Entry 6VD9 (X-ray diffraction, 1.75 A resolution); this record covers chains A and C.

Chain A (and C):
Protein: Metal cation efflux system protein CzcD
From: Cupriavidus metallidurans (strain ATCC 43123 / DSM 2839 / NBRC 102507 / CH34)
Notes: chain C of this document is another copy of the same molecule, construct and numbering; everything in this record applies to it too
UniProt: P13512 (CZCD_CUPMC); residues 213-287 here = UniProt positions 213-287
Chain sequence (75 residues; row label = number of the first residue in the row):
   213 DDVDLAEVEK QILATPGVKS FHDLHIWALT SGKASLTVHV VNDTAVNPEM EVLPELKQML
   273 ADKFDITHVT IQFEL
Not modelled in the structure: 213-214 (chain C: 213-214, 241-245)
Bound ions: Ni2+: His-234, His-251, Glu-286
Swiss-Prot annotation at these positions:
  - mutagenesis: His-237 (H237R: Lack of zinc resistance), His-251 (H251A: Decreases zinc resistance), His-280 (H280A: Lack of zinc resistance)

How chain A and chain C interact:
Pairs across the interface - 34 pairs, chain A then chain C:
  Trp-239(A) / Trp-239(C)  hydrophobic
  Thr-249(A) / Thr-249(C)
  Thr-249(A) / Thr-282(C)
  Val-250(A) / Thr-282(C)
  His-251(A) / Val-281(C)  hydrogen bond (side chain-backbone)
  His-251(A) / Thr-282(C)  hydrogen bond
  Asn-254(A) / Glu-261(C)  hydrogen bond
  Asn-259(A) / Asn-259(C)
  Pro-260(A) / Glu-261(C)
  Glu-261(A) / Asn-254(C)  hydrogen bond
  Glu-261(A) / Pro-260(C)
  Glu-261(A) / Phe-285(C)
  Glu-261(A) / Glu-286(C)  hydrogen bond (side chain-backbone)
  Leu-265(A) / Gln-284(C)
  Leu-265(A) / Phe-285(C)
  Lys-269(A) / Gln-284(C)
  Lys-269(A) / Glu-286(C)  salt bridge
  Val-281(A) / His-251(C)  hydrogen bond (backbone-side chain)
  Val-281(A) / Gln-284(C)
  Thr-282(A) / Thr-249(C)
  Thr-282(A) / Val-250(C)
  Thr-282(A) / His-251(C)
  Thr-282(A) / Thr-282(C)
  Thr-282(A) / Gln-284(C)
  Ile-283(A) / Ile-283(C)
  Ile-283(A) / Gln-284(C)  hydrogen bond (backbone-side chain)
  Gln-284(A) / Lys-269(C)
  Gln-284(A) / Val-281(C)
  Gln-284(A) / Thr-282(C)
  Gln-284(A) / Ile-283(C)  hydrogen bond (side chain-backbone)
  Phe-285(A) / Glu-261(C)
  Phe-285(A) / Leu-265(C)
  Glu-286(A) / Glu-261(C)  hydrogen bond (backbone-side chain)
  Leu-287(A) / Glu-261(C)  hydrogen bond (backbone-side chain)
Other interface residues (no listed pair), chain A (18 interface residues in all): Met-262
Other interface residues (no listed pair), chain C (18 interface residues in all): Met-262, Leu-287

In short:
Chain A and chain C each contribute 18 residues to their interface; the contacts include 10 hydrogen bonds and
1 salt bridge. Among the polar pairs are Lys-269(A)/Glu-286(C), His-251(A)/Val-281(C) and
His-251(A)/Thr-282(C). UniProt lists 3 mutagenesis sites on chain A.
Chain A and chain C are both Metal cation efflux system protein CzcD (Cupriavidus metallidurans (strain ATCC
43123 / DSM 2839 / NBRC 102507 / CH34)); the structure, Metal-bound C-terminal domain of the CzcD transporter
from Cuprividus metallidurans, was determined by X-ray diffraction together with 6VDA from the same study.
